4N1U - chain A; structure by X-ray diffraction, 1.60 A resolution.

Chain A:
Molecule: 7,8-dihydro-8-oxoguanine triphosphatase
Organism: Homo sapiens
Notes: EC 3.6.1.55, 3.6.1.56
UniProtKB: P36639 (8ODP_HUMAN); residues 1-155 here correspond to UniProt positions 42-196 (UniProt number = residue number + 41)
Chain sequence (158 residues; each row starts with the number of its first residue; numbers below 1 keep their minus sign (Gly-2 is residue -2)):
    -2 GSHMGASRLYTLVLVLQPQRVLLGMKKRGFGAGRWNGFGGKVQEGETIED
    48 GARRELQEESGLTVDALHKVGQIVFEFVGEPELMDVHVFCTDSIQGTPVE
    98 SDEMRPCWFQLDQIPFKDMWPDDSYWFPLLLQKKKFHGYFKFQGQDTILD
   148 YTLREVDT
Disordered / not traced: -2 to 2
Differences from the reference sequence: expression tag (-2 to 0)
Residues lining bound ligands: 2GE (N~4~-cyclopropyl-6-(2,3-dichlorophenyl)pyrimidine-2,4-diamine): Tyr7, Thr8, Leu9, Phe27, Asn33, Gly36, Gly37, Phe72, Phe74, Met81, Val83, Trp117, Asp119, Asp120, Trp123, Phe139
From the paper describing this entry:
  - mutagenesis - M116L: decreased binding to 2GE
  - conformationally variable residues: Asn33
  - binding site for 2GE: Asn33, Trp117, Asp119, Asp120
  - mutagenesis - E56A: abolished catalytic activity

Summary:
Ligands of chain A: compound 2GE. From the paper: a binding site for 2GE at Asn33, Trp117 and Asp119 among
others; M116L reduces binding to 2GE.
Chain A is 7,8-dihydro-8-oxoguanine triphosphatase (Homo sapiens); the structure, Structure of human MTH1 in
complex with TH588, was determined by X-ray diffraction together with 4N1T from the same study.
